7N2P - chains A and C of the 5 polymer chains in the assembly; structure by X-ray diffraction, 2.50 A resolution.

# Chain A
Name: Human leukocyte antigen (HLA) B27
From: Homo sapiens
UniProtKB: A3F718 (A3F718_HUMAN); residues 1-278 here correspond to UniProt positions 11-288 (UniProt number = residue number + 10)
Amino-acid sequence (278 residues; numbered 1 to 278; the number before each row is that of its first residue):
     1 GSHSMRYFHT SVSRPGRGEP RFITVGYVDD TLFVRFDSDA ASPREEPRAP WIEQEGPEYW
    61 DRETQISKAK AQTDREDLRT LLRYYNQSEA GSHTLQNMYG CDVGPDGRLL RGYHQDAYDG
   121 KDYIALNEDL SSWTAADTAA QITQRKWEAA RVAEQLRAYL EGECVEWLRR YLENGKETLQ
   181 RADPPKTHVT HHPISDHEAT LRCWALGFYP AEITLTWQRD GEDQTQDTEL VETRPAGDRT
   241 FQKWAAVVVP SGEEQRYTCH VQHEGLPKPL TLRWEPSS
Disordered / not traced: 195-198, 216-218, 250-256, 277-278
Construct notes: engineered mutation Ser67 (Cys77 in A3F718)
Cystine bridges: Cys101-Cys164, Cys203-Cys259
What the authors report for this chain:
  - mutagenesis - H114Y: unchanged stability
  - mutagenesis - D116H: unchanged signaling

# Chain C
Name: Ribonuclease H2 subunit B
Amino-acid sequence (9 residues; numbered 1 to 9; the number before each row is that of its first residue):
     1 GQVMVVAPR

# Chain A / chain C interface
Residue-residue contacts (36; chain A residue first):
  Met5(A) with Gly1(C)
  Tyr7(A) with Gly1(C), hydrogen bond (side chain-backbone); Gln2(C)
  His9(A) with Gln2(C)
  Glu45(A) with Gln2(C)
  Glu63(A) with Gly1(C); Gln2(C), hydrogen bond (side chain-backbone)
  Ile66(A) with Gln2(C); Val3(C); Met4(C), hydrophobic
  Ser67(A) with Gln2(C), hydrogen bond
  Thr73(A) with Val6(C); Ala7(C); Pro8(C)
  Asp74(A) with Arg9(C), salt bridge
  Asp77(A) with Pro8(C); Arg9(C), salt bridge
  Thr80(A) with Arg9(C)
  Tyr84(A) with Arg9(C), hydrogen bond (side chain-backbone)
  Leu95(A) with Arg9(C)
  Tyr99(A) with Gln2(C); Val3(C), hydrogen bond (side chain-backbone)
  Asp116(A) with Arg9(C), salt bridge
  Tyr123(A) with Arg9(C)
  Thr143(A) with Arg9(C), hydrogen bond (side chain-backbone)
  Trp147(A) with Ala7(C); Pro8(C), hydrogen bond (side chain-backbone); Arg9(C)
  Val152(A) with Ala7(C), hydrophobic
  Gln155(A) with Val3(C); Met4(C)
  Tyr159(A) with Gly1(C), hydrogen bond (side chain-backbone); Gln2(C); Val3(C), hydrophobic
  Trp167(A) with Gly1(C)
  Tyr171(A) with Gly1(C), hydrogen bond (side chain-backbone)
Also at the interface, not in a pair above, chain A (30 interface residues in all): Thr24, Tyr59, Lys70, Glu76, Leu81, Asn97, Lys146

# In short
The interface between chain A and chain C involves 30 residues on one side and 8 on the other; the contacts
include 9 hydrogen bonds and 3 salt bridges. Polar contacts include Asp74(A)-Arg9(C), Asp77(A)-Arg9(C) and
Asp116(A)-Arg9(C). From the paper: H114Y of chain A leaves stability unchanged; D116H of chain A leaves
signaling unchanged.
Here chain A is Human leukocyte antigen (HLA) B27 (Homo sapiens) and chain C is Ribonuclease H2 subunit B.
Entry 7N2P (AS4.3-RNASEH2b-HLA*B27) was determined by X-ray diffraction (same publication as 7N2N, 7N2O, 7N2Q,
7N2R, 7N2S and 8CX4).
